Entry 2WNJ (X-ray diffraction, 1.80 A resolution); this record covers chains A and E of the 5 polymer chains in the assembly.

== Chain A (and E) ==
Protein: Soluble acetylcholine receptor
Organism: Aplysia californica
Notes: chain E of this document is another copy of the same molecule, construct and numbering; everything in this record applies to it too
UniProt: Q8WSF8 (Q8WSF8_APLCA); residues 1-219 here correspond to UniProt positions 18-236 (UniProt number = residue number + 17)
Chain sequence (228 residues; each row starts with the number of its first residue; numbers below 1 keep their minus sign (Asp-8 is residue -8)):
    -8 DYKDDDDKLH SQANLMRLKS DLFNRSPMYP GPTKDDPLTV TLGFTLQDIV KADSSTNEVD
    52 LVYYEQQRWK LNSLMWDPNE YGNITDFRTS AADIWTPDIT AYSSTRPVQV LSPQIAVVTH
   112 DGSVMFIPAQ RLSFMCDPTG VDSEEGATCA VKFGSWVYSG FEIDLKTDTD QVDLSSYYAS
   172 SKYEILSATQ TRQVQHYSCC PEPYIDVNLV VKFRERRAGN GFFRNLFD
Unresolved in the structure: -8 to -1, 209-219 (chain E: 209-219)
Disulfides: Cys127-Cys140, Cys190-Cys191
Glycans and other covalent adducts: N-acetylglucosamine (NAG) linked to Asn74
Ligand contacts:
  - DMXBA (ZY7; (3E)-3-[(2,4-dimethoxyphenyl)methylidene]-3,4,5,6-tetrahydro-2,3'-bipyridine), molecule 1: Tyr55, Gln57, Val108, Met116, Ile118
  - DMXBA (ZY7), molecule 2: Tyr93, Ser146, Trp147, Val148, Tyr188, Cys190, Cys191, Tyr195
From the paper describing this entry:
  - binding site for DMXBA: Thr36, Tyr55, Gln57, Tyr93, Ile106, Met116, Ile118, Trp147, Asp164, Ser166, Ser167, Tyr188, Cys190
  - conformationally variable residues (side-chain flip): Tyr55, Tyr93
  - post-translational modification sites: Asn74

== Interface between chain A and chain E ==
Pairs across the interface - 54 pairs, chain A then chain E:
  Met19(A) - Met7(E)
  Tyr20(A) - Gln3(E)
  Pro21(A) - Gln3(E)
  Pro21(A) - Leu6(E)  hydrophobic
  Pro21(A) - Met7(E)  hydrophobic
  Thr24(A) - Leu6(E)
  Lys25(A) - Asn74(E)  hydrogen bond (side chain-backbone)
  Lys25(A) - Thr76(E)
  Asp26(A) - Lys-1(E)
  Asp27(A) - Lys-1(E)
  Asp27(A) - Ser2(E)
  Asp27(A) - Gln3(E)  hydrogen bond
  Ser45(A) - Lys173(E)  hydrogen bond (backbone-side chain)
  Ser46(A) - Lys173(E)
  Thr47(A) - Val41(E)
  Thr47(A) - Lys42(E)
  Thr47(A) - Lys173(E)
  Asn48(A) - Ser171(E)  hydrogen bond (side chain-backbone)
  Asn48(A) - Ser172(E)
  Asn48(A) - Lys173(E)
  Asn48(A) - Arg207(E)
  Glu49(A) - Val41(E)
  Glu49(A) - Arg122(E)  salt bridge
  Asp89(A) - Pro104(E)
  Asp89(A) - Ile106(E)
  Thr91(A) - Leu102(E)
  Thr91(A) - Pro104(E)
  Tyr93(A) - Gln38(E)  hydrogen bond (backbone-side chain)
  Tyr93(A) - Tyr55(E)  hydrogen bond (backbone-side chain)
  Ser95(A) - Val53(E)
  Ser95(A) - Leu102(E)
  Thr96(A) - Arg122(E)  hydrogen bond (backbone-side chain)
  Arg97(A) - Gln100(E)
  Arg97(A) - Leu102(E)
  Arg97(A) - Arg122(E)
  Pro98(A) - Gln100(E)
  Pro98(A) - Val101(E)
  Pro98(A) - Leu102(E)
  Met126(A) - Gln38(E)
  Met126(A) - Asp39(E)
  Met126(A) - Val53(E)  hydrophobic
  Met126(A) - Tyr169(E)
  Cys127(A) - Tyr169(E)  hydrogen bond (backbone-side chain)
  Asp128(A) - Tyr169(E)  hydrogen bond (backbone-side chain)
  Asp128(A) - Ser171(E)
  Asp128(A) - Arg207(E)  salt bridge
  Trp147(A) - Tyr55(E)
  Trp147(A) - Ser103(E)
  Trp147(A) - Pro104(E)
  Trp147(A) - Ile118(E)  hydrogen bond (side chain-backbone)
  Val148(A) - Arg79(E)  hydrogen bond (backbone-side chain)
  Val148(A) - Ile106(E)
  Tyr149(A) - Arg79(E)
  Glu153(A) - Arg79(E)  salt bridge
Other interface residues (no listed pair), chain A (29 interface residues in all): Ser94, Ser150, Tyr195
Other interface residues (no listed pair), chain E (29 interface residues in all): Ile75, Ala120

== Overview ==
Chain A and chain E each contribute 29 residues to their interface, with 11 hydrogen bonds and 3 salt bridges.
Among the polar pairs are Glu49(A)-Arg122(E), Asp128(A)-Arg207(E) and Glu153(A)-Arg79(E). Bound to chain A:
DMXBA. The paper reports a binding site for DMXBA at Thr36(A), Tyr55(A) and Gln57(A) among others; a
modification site at Asn74(A).
Chain A and chain E are both Soluble acetylcholine receptor (Aplysia californica); the structure, Crystal
structure of aplysia achbp in complex with dmxba, was determined by X-ray diffraction, deposited together with
2WN9, 2WNC and 2WNL.
